PDB entry 7X40 | electron microscopy, 3.02 A resolution | chains H and C of the 6 polymer chains in the assembly

[Chain H]
Molecule: 8A10 heavy chain
From: Mus musculus
Amino-acid sequence (118 residues; row label = number of the first residue in the row):
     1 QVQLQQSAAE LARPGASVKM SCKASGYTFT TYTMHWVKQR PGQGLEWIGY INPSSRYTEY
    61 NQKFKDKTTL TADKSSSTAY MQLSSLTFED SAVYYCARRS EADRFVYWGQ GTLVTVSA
Disordered / not traced: 1
Cystine bridges: Cys-22/Cys-96

[Chain C]
Molecule: VP3
From: Coxsackievirus B1
Notes: EC 3.4.22.29, 3.6.1.15, 3.4.22.28, 2.7.7.48
Reference sequence: L7UV52 (L7UV52_9ENTO); residues 1-238 here correspond to UniProt positions 333-570 (UniProt number = residue number + 332)
Amino-acid sequence (238 residues; each row starts with the number of its first residue):
     1 GLPVMTTPGS TQFLTSDDFQ SPSAMPQFDV TPEMQIPGRV NNLMEIAEVD SVVPVNNTED
    61 NVSSLKAYQI PVQSNSDNGK QVFGFPLQPG ANNVLNRTLL GEILNYYTHW SGSIKLTFMF
   121 CGSAMATGKF LLAYSPPGAG VPKNRKDAML GTHVIWDVGL QSSCVLCVPW ISQTHYRYVV
   181 EDEYTAAGYV TCWYQTNIVV PADVQSSCDI LCFVSACNDF SVRMLKDTPF IRQDTFYQ

[How chain H and chain C interact]
Pairs across the interface (13):
  Tyr-32(H) / Arg-232(C)  hydrogen bond
  Ser-55(H) / Ser-63(C)
  Arg-56(H) / Glu-59(C)  salt bridge
  Lys-74(H) / Glu-59(C)
  Arg-98(H) / Asp-234(C)  salt bridge
  Ser-100(H) / Asp-234(C)  hydrogen bond
  Glu-101(H) / Gln-233(C)
  Glu-101(H) / Asp-234(C)  hydrogen bond (side chain-backbone)
  Glu-101(H) / Thr-235(C)  hydrogen bond
  Glu-101(H) / Tyr-237(C)
  Arg-104(H) / Thr-235(C)  hydrogen bond
  Arg-104(H) / Phe-236(C)  hydrogen bond (side chain-backbone)
  Arg-104(H) / Gln-238(C)  hydrogen bond
Interface residues without a listed pair, chain H (10 interface residues in all): Ser-54, Tyr-107
Interface residues without a listed pair, chain C (10 interface residues in all): Val-62

[Overview]
Chain H and chain C each contribute 10 residues to their interface; the contacts include 7 hydrogen bonds and
2 salt bridges. Among the polar pairs are Arg-56(H)/Glu-59(C), Arg-98(H)/Asp-234(C) and Tyr-32(H)/Arg-232(C).
Chain H is 8A10 heavy chain (Mus musculus) and chain C is VP3 (Coxsackievirus B1); the structure, Cryo-EM
structure of Coxsackievirus B1 mature virion in complex with nAb 8A10 (classified from CVB1 mature ..., was
determined by electron microscopy, deposited together with 7X2G, 7X2I, 7X2O, 7X2T, 7X2W, 7X35 and 7 further
entries.
